Entry 1T4U (X-ray diffraction, 2.00 A resolution); this record covers chains H and I of the 3 polymer chains in the assembly.

Chain H:
Protein: Prothrombin
Source organism: Homo sapiens
Notes: EC 3.4.21.5; fragment: sequence database residues 364-622
UniProtKB: P00734 (THRB_HUMAN); the construct has insertions or renumbered stretches relative to UniProt, so the offset changes along the chain: 37-182 = UniProt 364-509; 185-289 = UniProt 518-622
Chain sequence (259 residues; row label = number of the first residue in the row; note: 2 numbers in that range are skipped by the numbering (no residue carries them; nothing is unmodelled there); a row labelled like 182A-182H holds insertion residues (182A, then the next letters in order)):
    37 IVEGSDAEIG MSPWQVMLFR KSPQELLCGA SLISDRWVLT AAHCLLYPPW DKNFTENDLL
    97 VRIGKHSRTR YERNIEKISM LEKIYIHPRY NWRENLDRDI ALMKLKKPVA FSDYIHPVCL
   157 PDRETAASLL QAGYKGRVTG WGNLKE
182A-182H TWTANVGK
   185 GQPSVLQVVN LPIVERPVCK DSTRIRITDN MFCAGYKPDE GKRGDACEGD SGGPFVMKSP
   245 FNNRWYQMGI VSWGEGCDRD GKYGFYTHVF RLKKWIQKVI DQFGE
Disordered / not traced: 182A-182H, 288-289
UniProt features mapped onto this chain:
  - region: Ala218 to Val240 (High affinity receptor-binding region which is also known as the TP508 peptide)
  - active site (Charge relay system): His79, Asp135, Ser235
  - glycosylation: Asn89 (N-linked (GlcNAc...) (complex) asparagine)
Disulfide bonds: Cys64-Cys80, Cys203-Cys217, Cys231-Cys261
Residues lining bound ligands: Thrombin (81A; 2-methanesulfonyl-benzenesulfonic acid 3-methyl-5-((1-amidinoaminooxymethyl-cyclopropyl)methyloxy)-phenylester): His79, Tyr83, Trp86, Glu130, Asn131, Leu132, Ile209, Asp229, Ala230, Cys231, Glu232, Gly233, Asp234, Ser235, Val255, Ser256, Trp257, Gly258, Glu259, Gly260, Cys261, Gly268, Phe269

Chain I:
Protein: Hirudin IIIA
Source organism: Hirudo medicinalis
Notes: fragment: sequence database residues 55-65
UniProtKB: P28507 (ITHG_HIRME); residues 290-300 here correspond to UniProt positions 55-65 (UniProt number = residue number - 235)
Chain sequence (11 residues; each row starts with the number of its first residue):
   290 DFEEIPEEYL Q
Modified / non-standard residues: Tyr298 (o-sulfo-l-tyrosine; TYS)
UniProt features mapped onto this chain:
  - region: Asp290 to Gln300 (Interaction with fibrinogen-binding exosite of thrombin)
  - modified residue: Tyr298 (Sulfotyrosine)

Interface between chain H and chain I:
Contacting residue pairs - 24 pairs, chain H then chain I:
  Phe55(H) - Phe291(I)  hydrophobic
  Lys57(H) - Leu299(I)
  Lys57(H) - Gln300(I)  hydrogen bond (side chain-backbone)
  Gln60(H) - Glu292(I)
  Gln60(H) - Ile294(I)
  Gln60(H) - Leu299(I)
  Leu62(H) - Phe291(I)
  Leu96(H) - Ile294(I)  hydrophobic
  Leu96(H) - Tyr298(I)
  Arg98(H) - Ile294(I)
  Arg104(H) - Asp290(I)  salt bridge
  Arg104(H) - Phe291(I)
  Thr105(H) - Asp290(I)
  Thr105(H) - Phe291(I)
  Thr105(H) - Glu292(I)  hydrogen bond (backbone-backbone)
  Arg106(H) - Glu292(I)
  Tyr107(H) - Glu292(I)  hydrogen bond (backbone-side chain)
  Tyr107(H) - Pro295(I)
  Tyr107(H) - Tyr298(I)
  Lys113(H) - Tyr298(I)
  Ile114(H) - Ile294(I)  hydrophobic
  Ile114(H) - Tyr298(I)
  Met116(H) - Tyr298(I)
  Met116(H) - Gln300(I)
Interface residues without a listed pair, chain H (16 interface residues in all): Glu61, Glu112, Gln186
Interface residues without a listed pair, chain I (9 interface residues in all): Glu293

Summary:
16 residues of chain H face 9 of chain I across their interface, with 3 hydrogen bonds and 1 salt bridge.
Polar contacts include Arg104(H)-Asp290(I), Lys57(H)-Gln300(I) and Tyr107(H)-Glu292(I). Chain H binds
Thrombin. UniProt lists 3 active-site residues on chain H.
Chain H is Prothrombin (Homo sapiens) and chain I is Hirudin IIIA (Hirudo medicinalis); the structure, Crystal
Structure Analysis of a novel Oxyguanidine bound to Thrombin, was determined by X-ray diffraction, deposited
together with 1T4V.
